7LSR - chain A; structure by X-ray diffraction, 2.42 A resolution.

# Chain A
Molecule: Pullulanase
From: Ruminococcus bromii
Notes: EC 3.2.1.41
Reference sequence: A0A2N0UU23 (A0A2N0UU23_9FIRM); residue numbers follow UniProt; this construct covers 1-797
Amino-acid sequence (797 residues; numbered 1 to 797; the number before each row is that of its first residue):
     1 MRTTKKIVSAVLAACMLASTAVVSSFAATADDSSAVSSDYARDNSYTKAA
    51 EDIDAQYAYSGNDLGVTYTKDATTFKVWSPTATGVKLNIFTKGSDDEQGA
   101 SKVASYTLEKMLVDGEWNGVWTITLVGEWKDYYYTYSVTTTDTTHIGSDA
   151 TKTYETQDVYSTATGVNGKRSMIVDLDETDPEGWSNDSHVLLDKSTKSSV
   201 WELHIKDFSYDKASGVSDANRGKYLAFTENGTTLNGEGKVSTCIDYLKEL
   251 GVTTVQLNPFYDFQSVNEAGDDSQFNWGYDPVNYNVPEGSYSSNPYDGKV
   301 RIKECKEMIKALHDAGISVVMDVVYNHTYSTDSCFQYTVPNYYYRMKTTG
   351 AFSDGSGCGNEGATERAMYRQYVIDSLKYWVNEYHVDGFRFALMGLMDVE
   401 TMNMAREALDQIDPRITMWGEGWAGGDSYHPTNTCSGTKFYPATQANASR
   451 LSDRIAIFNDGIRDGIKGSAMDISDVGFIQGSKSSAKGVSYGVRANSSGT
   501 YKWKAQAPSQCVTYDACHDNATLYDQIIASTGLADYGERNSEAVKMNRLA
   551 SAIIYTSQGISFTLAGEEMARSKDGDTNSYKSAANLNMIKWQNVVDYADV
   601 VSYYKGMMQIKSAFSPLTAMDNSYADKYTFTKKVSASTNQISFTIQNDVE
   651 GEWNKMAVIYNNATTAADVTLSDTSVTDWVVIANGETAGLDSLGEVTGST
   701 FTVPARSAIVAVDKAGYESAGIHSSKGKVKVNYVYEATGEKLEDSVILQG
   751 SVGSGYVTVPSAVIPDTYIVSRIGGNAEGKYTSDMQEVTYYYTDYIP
Disordered / not traced: 1-36
Sequence notes: engineered mutation Ala392 (Asp in A0A2N0UU23)
Bound ions: Ca2+: Asp262, Phe263, Glu268, Glu288

# Overview
The Ca2+ site is built by Asp262, Phe263, Glu268 and Glu288.
Chain A is Pullulanase (Ruminococcus bromii); the structure, Ruminococcus bromii Amy12-D392A with
maltoheptaose, was determined by X-ray diffraction (same publication as 7LSA, 7LST and 7LSU).
